Entry 6UVY (X-ray diffraction, 1.71 A resolution); this record covers chain A.

== Chain A ==
Molecule: Beta-secretase 1
Organism: Homo sapiens
Notes: EC 3.4.23.46
UniProt: P56817 (BACE1_HUMAN); residues -47 to 393 here correspond to UniProt positions 14-454 (UniProt number = residue number + 61)
Chain sequence (442 residues; numbered -48 to 393; the number before each row is that of its first residue; numbers below 1 keep their minus sign (Met-48 is residue -48)):
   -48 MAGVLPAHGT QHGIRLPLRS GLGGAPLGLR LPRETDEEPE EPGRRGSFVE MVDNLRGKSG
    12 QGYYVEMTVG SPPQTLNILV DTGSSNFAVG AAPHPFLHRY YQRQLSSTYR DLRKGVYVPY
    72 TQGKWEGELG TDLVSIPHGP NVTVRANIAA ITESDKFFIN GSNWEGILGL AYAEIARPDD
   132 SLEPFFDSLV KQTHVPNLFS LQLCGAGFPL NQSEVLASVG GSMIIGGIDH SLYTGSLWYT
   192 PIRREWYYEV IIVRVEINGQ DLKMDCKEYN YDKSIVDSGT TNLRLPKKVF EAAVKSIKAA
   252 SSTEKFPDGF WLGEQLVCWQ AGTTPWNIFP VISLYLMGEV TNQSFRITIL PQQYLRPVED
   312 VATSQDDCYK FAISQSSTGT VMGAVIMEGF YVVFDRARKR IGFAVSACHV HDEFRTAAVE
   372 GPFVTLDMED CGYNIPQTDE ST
Disordered / not traced: -48 to -4, 386-393
Differences from the reference sequence: initiating methionine (-48)
Disulfides: Cys155-Cys359, Cys217-Cys382, Cys269-Cys319
Small-molecule neighbours: QJP ((1R,2R)-2-[(4aS,7aR)-2-amino-4a,5-dihydro-4H-furo[3,4-d][1,3]thiazin-7a(7H)-yl]-N-{[(1R,2R)-2-methylcyclopropyl]methyl}cyclopropane-1-carboxamide): Ser10, Gly11, Gln12, Gly13, Leu30, Asp32, Gly34, Ser35, Tyr71, Phe108, Ile110, Trp115, Ile118, Asp228, Ser229, Gly230, Thr231, Thr232
UniProt features mapped onto this chain:
  - active site: Asp32, Asp228
  - modified residue (N6-acetyllysine): Lys65, Lys214, Lys218, Lys224, Lys238, Lys239, Lys246
  - glycosylation (N-linked (GlcNAc...) asparagine): Asn92, Asn111, Asn162, Asn293

== Summary ==
Ligands of chain A: compound QJP. Curated annotation (UniProt) lists active-site residues Asp32 and Asp228.
Chain A is Beta-secretase 1 (Homo sapiens); the structure, BACE-1 in complex with compound #18, was determined
by X-ray diffraction together with 6UVP, 6UVV, 6UWP and 6UWV from the same study.
